7MW6 - chains B and F of the 9 polymer chains in the assembly; structure by electron microscopy, 3.22 A resolution.

[Chain B]
Molecule: Spike glycoprotein
From: Severe acute respiratory syndrome coronavirus 2
UniProtKB: P0DTC2 (SPIKE_SARS2); numbering as in UniProt (aligned over 1-1208)
Sequence (1288 residues; each row starts with the number of its first residue):
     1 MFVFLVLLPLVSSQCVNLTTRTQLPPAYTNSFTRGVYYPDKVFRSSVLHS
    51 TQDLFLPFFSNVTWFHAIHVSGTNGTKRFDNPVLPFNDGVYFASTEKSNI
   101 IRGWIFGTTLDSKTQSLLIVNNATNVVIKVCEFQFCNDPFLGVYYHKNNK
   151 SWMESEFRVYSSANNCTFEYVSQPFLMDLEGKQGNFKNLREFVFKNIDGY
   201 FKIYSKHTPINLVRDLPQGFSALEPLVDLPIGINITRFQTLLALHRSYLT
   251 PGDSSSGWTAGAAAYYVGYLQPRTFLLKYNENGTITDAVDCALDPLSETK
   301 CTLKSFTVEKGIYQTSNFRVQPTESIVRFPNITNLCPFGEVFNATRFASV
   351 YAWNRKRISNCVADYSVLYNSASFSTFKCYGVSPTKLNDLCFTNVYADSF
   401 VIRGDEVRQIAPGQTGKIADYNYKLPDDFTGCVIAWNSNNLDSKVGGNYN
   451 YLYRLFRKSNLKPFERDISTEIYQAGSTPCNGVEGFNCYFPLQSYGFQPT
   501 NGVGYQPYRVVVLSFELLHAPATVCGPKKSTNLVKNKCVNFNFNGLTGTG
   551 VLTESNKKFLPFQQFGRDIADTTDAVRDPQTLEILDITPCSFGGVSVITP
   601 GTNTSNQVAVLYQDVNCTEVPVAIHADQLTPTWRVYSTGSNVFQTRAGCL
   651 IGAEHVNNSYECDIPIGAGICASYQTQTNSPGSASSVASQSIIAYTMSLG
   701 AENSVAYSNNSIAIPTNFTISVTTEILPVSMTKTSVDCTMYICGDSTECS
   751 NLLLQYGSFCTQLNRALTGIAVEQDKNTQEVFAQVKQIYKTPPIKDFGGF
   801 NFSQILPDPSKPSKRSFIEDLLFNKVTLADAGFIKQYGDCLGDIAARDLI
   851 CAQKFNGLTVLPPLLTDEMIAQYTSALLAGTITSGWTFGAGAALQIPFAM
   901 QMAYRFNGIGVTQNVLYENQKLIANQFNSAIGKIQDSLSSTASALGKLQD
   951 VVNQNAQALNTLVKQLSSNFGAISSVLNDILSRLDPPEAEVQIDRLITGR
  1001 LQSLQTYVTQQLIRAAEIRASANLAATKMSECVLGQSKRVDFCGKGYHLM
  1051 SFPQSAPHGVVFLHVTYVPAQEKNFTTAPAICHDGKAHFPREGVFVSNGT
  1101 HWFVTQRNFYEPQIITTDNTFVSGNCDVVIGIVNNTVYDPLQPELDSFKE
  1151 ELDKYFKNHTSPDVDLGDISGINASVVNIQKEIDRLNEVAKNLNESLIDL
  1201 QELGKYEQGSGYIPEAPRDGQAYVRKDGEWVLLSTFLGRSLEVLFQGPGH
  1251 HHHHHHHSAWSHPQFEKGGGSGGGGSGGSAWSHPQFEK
Unresolved in the structure: 1-14, 71-74, 111-115, 147-150, 621-640, 676-689, 828-853, 1146-1288
Construct notes: conflict Gly682 (Arg in P0DTC2), Ser683 (Arg in P0DTC2), Ser685 (Arg in P0DTC2), Pro986 (Lys in P0DTC2), Pro987 (Val in P0DTC2); expression tag (1209-1288)
Swiss-Prot annotation at these positions:
  - region: Asn280 to Cys301 (Putative superantigen), Arg403 to Asp405 (Integrin-binding motif), Asn448 to Phe456 (Immunodominant HLA epitope recognized by the CD8+), Pro681, Ala684 (Putative superantigen), Ser816 to Tyr837 (Fusion peptide 1), Lys835 to Phe855 (Fusion peptide 2), Asp1163 to Glu1202 (Heptad repeat 2)
  - site: Arg815, Ser816 (Cleavage)
  - glycosylation: Asn17 (N-linked (GlcNAc...) (complex) asparagine), Asn61 (N-linked (GlcNAc...) (hybrid) asparagine), Asn74 (N-linked (GlcNAc...) (complex) asparagine), Asn122 (N-linked (GlcNAc...) (hybrid) asparagine), Asn149 (N-linked (GlcNAc...) (complex) asparagine), Asn165 (N-linked (GlcNAc...) (complex) asparagine), Asn234 (N-linked (GlcNAc...) (high mannose) asparagine), Asn282 (N-linked (GlcNAc...) (complex) asparagine), Thr323 (O-linked (GalNAc) threonine), Ser325 (O-linked (HexNAc...) serine), Asn331 (N-linked (GlcNAc...) (complex) asparagine), Asn343 (N-linked (GlcNAc...) (complex) asparagine), Asn603 (N-linked (GlcNAc...) (hybrid) asparagine), Asn616 (N-linked (GlcNAc...) (complex) asparagine), Asn657 (N-linked (GlcNAc...) (complex) asparagine), Thr676 (O-linked (GlcNAc...) threonine), Thr678 (O-linked (GlcNAc...) threonine), Asn709 (N-linked (GlcNAc...) (high mannose) asparagine), Asn717 (N-linked (GlcNAc...) (hybrid) asparagine), Asn801 (N-linked (GlcNAc...) (hybrid) asparagine) and 6 more in UniProt
Disulfide bonds: Cys15-Cys136, Cys131-Cys166, Cys291-Cys301, Cys336-Cys361, Cys379-Cys432, Cys391-Cys525, Cys480-Cys488, Cys538-Cys590, Cys617-Cys649, Cys662-Cys671, Cys743-Cys749, Cys1032-Cys1043, Cys1082-Cys1126
Covalently attached groups: N-acetylglucosamine (NAG) linked to Asn17, Asn61, Asn122, Asn165, Asn234, Asn282, Asn331, Asn343, Asn603, Asn616, Asn657, Asn709, Asn717, Asn801, Asn1074, Asn1098, Asn1134

[Chain F]
Molecule: Fab of antibody clone 2, heavy chain
From: Homo sapiens
Notes: antibody fragment or engineered binder
Sequence (263 residues; row label = number of the first residue in the row):
     1 MGWNWIFILILSVTTGVHSEVQLQQSGPELVKPGASVKISCKASGYSFTG
    51 YSMNWMKQSPEKSLEWIGEINPSTGGTTDNQKFKAKATLTVDKSSSTAYM
   101 QLKSLTSEDSAVYYCARSRGDYWGQGTSVTVSSAKTTPPSVYPLAPGSAA
   151 QTNSMVTLGCLVKASTKGPSVFPLAPSSKSTSGGTAALGCLVKDYFPEPV
   201 TVSWNSGALTSGVHTFPAVLQSSGLYSLSSVVTVPSSSLGTQTYICNVNH
   251 KPSNTKVDKKVEP
Unresolved in the structure: 1-20, 133-162, 180-183
Disulfide bonds: Cys41-Cys115, Cys190-Cys246

[Chain B / chain F interface]
Contacting residue pairs (22; chain B residue first):
  Cys480(B) - Asn71(F)  hydrogen bond (backbone-side chain)
  Asn481(B) - Asn71(F)
  Asn481(B) - Ser73(F)  hydrogen bond (backbone-side chain)
  Asn481(B) - Thr74(F)
  Gly482(B) - Thr49(F)
  Gly482(B) - Gly50(F)
  Val483(B) - Thr49(F)
  Val483(B) - Gly50(F)
  Val483(B) - Tyr51(F)
  Val483(B) - Ser52(F)
  Val483(B) - Asn71(F)
  Val483(B) - Ser73(F)
  Glu484(B) - Gly50(F)  hydrogen bond (backbone-backbone)
  Glu484(B) - Tyr51(F)
  Glu484(B) - Ser52(F)  hydrogen bond (backbone-backbone)
  Glu484(B) - Ser118(F)  hydrogen bond (backbone-side chain)
  Gly485(B) - Ser52(F)
  Gly485(B) - Arg119(F)  hydrogen bond (backbone-side chain)
  Phe486(B) - Asn54(F)
  Phe486(B) - Ser118(F)
  Phe486(B) - Arg119(F)
  Tyr489(B) - Arg119(F)
From the paper, about this interface:
  - epitope / paratope residues, chain B: Glu484(B), Phe486(B)

[Summary]
The interface between chain B and chain F involves 8 residues on one side and 10 on the other; the contacts
include 6 hydrogen bonds. Polar contacts include Cys480(B)-Asn71(F), Asn481(B)-Ser73(F) and
Glu484(B)-Ser118(F). N-acetylglucosamine is covalently linked to Asn17(B), Asn61(B), Asn122(B), Asn165(B),
Asn234(B) and Asn282(B) and 11 more. The paper reports epitope/paratope residues Glu484(B) and Phe486(B).
Here chain B is Spike glycoprotein (Severe acute respiratory syndrome coronavirus 2) and chain F is Fab of
antibody clone 2, heavy chain (Homo sapiens). Entry 7MW6 (Structure of the SARS-CoV-2 Spike trimer with three
RBDs up in complex with the Fab fragment ...) was determined by electron microscopy, deposited together with
7MW2, 7MW3, 7MW4 and 7MW5.
